Entry 4E9V (X-ray diffraction, 1.80 A resolution); this record covers chains A and B of the 3 polymer chains in the assembly.

Chain A:
Molecule: Multicopper oxidase
Source organism: uncultured bacterium
Reference sequence: C0STU6 (C0STU6_9BACT); residues 1002-1326 here correspond to UniProt positions 35-359 (UniProt number = residue number - 967)
Sequence (339 residues; row label = number of the first residue in the row):
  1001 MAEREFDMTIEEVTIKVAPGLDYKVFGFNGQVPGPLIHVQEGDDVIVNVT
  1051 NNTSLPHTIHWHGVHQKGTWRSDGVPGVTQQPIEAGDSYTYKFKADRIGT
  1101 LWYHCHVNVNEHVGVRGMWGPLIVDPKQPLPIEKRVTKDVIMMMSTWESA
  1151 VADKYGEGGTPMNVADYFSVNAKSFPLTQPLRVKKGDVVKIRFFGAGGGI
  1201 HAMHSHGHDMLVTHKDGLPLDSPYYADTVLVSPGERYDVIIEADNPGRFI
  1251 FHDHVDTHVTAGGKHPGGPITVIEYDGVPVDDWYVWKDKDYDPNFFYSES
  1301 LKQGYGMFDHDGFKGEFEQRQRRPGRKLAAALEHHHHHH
Disordered / not traced: 1001, 1319-1339
Construct notes: expression tag (1001, 1327-1339)

Chain B:
Molecule: Multicopper oxidase
Source organism: uncultured bacterium
Reference sequence: C0STU6 (C0STU6_9BACT); residues 2002-2326 here correspond to UniProt positions 35-359 (UniProt number = residue number - 1967)
Sequence (339 residues; row label = number of the first residue in the row):
  2001 MAEREFDMTIEEVTIKVAPGLDYKVFGFNGQVPGPLIHVQEGDDVIVNVT
  2051 NNTSLPHTIHWHGVHQKGTWRSDGVPGVTQQPIEAGDSYTYKFKADRIGT
  2101 LWYHCHVNVNEHVGVRGMWGPLIVDPKQPLPIEKRVTKDVIMMMSTWESA
  2151 VADKYGEGGTPMNVADYFSVNAKSFPLTQPLRVKKGDVVKIRFFGAGGGI
  2201 HAMHSHGHDMLVTHKDGLPLDSPYYADTVLVSPGERYDVIIEADNPGRFI
  2251 FHDHVDTHVTAGGKHPGGPITVIEYDGVPVDDWYVWKDKDYDPNFFYSES
  2301 LKQGYGMFDHDGFKGEFEQRQRRPGRKLAAALEHHHHHH
Disordered / not traced: 2001, 2318-2339
Construct notes: expression tag (2001, 2327-2339)

Chain A / chain B interface:
Residue-residue contacts - 81 pairs, chain A then chain B:
  His1060(A) with His2204(B); His2206(B)
  His1062(A) with His2204(B), hydrogen bond; Asp2227(B), salt bridge; Thr2228(B), hydrogen bond; His2254(B), hydrogen bond
  Gly1063(A) with Asp2227(B)
  His1065(A) with Gly2207(B); Asp2209(B), salt bridge; Asn2245(B), hydrogen bond (backbone-side chain); Phe2249(B)
  Gln1066(A) with Asn2245(B)
  Lys1067(A) with Asp2244(B), salt bridge; Asn2245(B)
  Gly1068(A) with Asn2245(B), hydrogen bond (backbone-side chain)
  Trp1070(A) with Pro2246(B); Gly2247(B); Arg2248(B); Phe2249(B), hydrophobic; Val2278(B), hydrophobic
  Arg1071(A) with Asp2281(B), salt bridge
  Asp1073(A) with His2206(B), salt bridge; Phe2249(B)
  Val1075(A) with His2206(B); Ile2250(B), hydrophobic
  Gly1077(A) with Trp2283(B); Tyr2284(B); Val2285(B), hydrogen bond (backbone-backbone)
  Val1078(A) with Arg2248(B), hydrogen bond (backbone-side chain); Trp2283(B)
  Thr1079(A) with Arg2248(B); Trp2283(B)
  Gln1080(A) with Trp2283(B)
  Gln1081(A) with Trp2283(B)
  Arg1097(A) with Asp2209(B), salt bridge; Asp2227(B), salt bridge
  Trp1102(A) with His2254(B)
  His1104(A) with His2254(B), hydrogen bond
  His1106(A) with His2206(B), hydrogen bond; His2252(B)
  Asn1108(A) with His2265(B), hydrogen bond (backbone-side chain)
  Val1109(A) with Asp2256(B); Val2259(B), hydrophobic; His2265(B)
  Asn1110(A) with Asp2256(B); Thr2260(B); His2265(B), hydrogen bond
  Val1113(A) with Asp2256(B)
  Gly1114(A) with Asp2256(B), hydrogen bond (backbone-side chain)
  Gly1159(A) with Thr2257(B)
  Thr1160(A) with Thr2257(B); Gly2263(B)
  Pro1161(A) with Ala2165(B); Phe2168(B), hydrophobic; Thr2257(B); Thr2260(B)
  Met1162(A) with Gly2263(B)
  Gly1197(A) with Asp2256(B)
  Gly1198(A) with Asp2256(B)
  Ile1200(A) with Ile2200(B), hydrophobic
  Lys1215(A) with Tyr2225(B); Ala2226(B); Thr2228(B), hydrogen bond (side chain-backbone)
  Asp1216(A) with Ala2226(B); Asp2227(B), hydrogen bond (side chain-backbone); Thr2228(B), hydrogen bond (side chain-backbone)
  Leu1218(A) with Asp2209(B); Tyr2225(B), hydrophobic
  Leu1220(A) with Tyr2224(B), hydrophobic
  Asp1221(A) with Ser2222(B)
  Ser1222(A) with Ser2222(B), hydrogen bond
  Ser1232(A) with Leu2230(B)
  Pro1233(A) with Ala2202(B); Thr2228(B); His2254(B); Val2255(B), hydrophobic; Asp2256(B)
  Gly1234(A) with Thr2228(B); His2254(B)
  Glu1235(A) with Thr2228(B)
  Arg1236(A) with Asp2227(B), salt bridge
Other interface residues (no listed pair), chain A (45 interface residues in all): Ala1196, Leu1230
Other interface residues (no listed pair), chain B (42 interface residues in all): Val2164, Asp2166, His2208, Pro2223, Gly2262, Val2272

In short:
The interface between chain A and chain B involves 45 residues on one side and 42 on the other, with 16
hydrogen bonds and 8 salt bridges. Polar pairs include His1062(A)-Asp2227(B), His1065(A)-Asp2209(B) and
Lys1067(A)-Asp2244(B).
Chain A and chain B are both Multicopper oxidase (uncultured bacterium); the structure, Multicopper Oxidase
mgLAC (data1), was determined by X-ray diffraction together with 4NER, 4E9W, 4E9X and 4E9Y from the same
study.
